PDB entry 8SJD | electron microscopy, 5.10 A resolution (low resolution: residue-level contacts below are approximate; hydrogen-bond / salt-bridge calls are withheld) | chains D and I of the 10 polymer chains in the assembly

Chain D:
Protein: Hermes transposase
Organism: Musca domestica
UniProtKB: Q25438 (Q25438_MUSDO); residues 1-612 here = UniProt positions 1-612
Sequence (612 residues; row label = number of the first residue in the row):
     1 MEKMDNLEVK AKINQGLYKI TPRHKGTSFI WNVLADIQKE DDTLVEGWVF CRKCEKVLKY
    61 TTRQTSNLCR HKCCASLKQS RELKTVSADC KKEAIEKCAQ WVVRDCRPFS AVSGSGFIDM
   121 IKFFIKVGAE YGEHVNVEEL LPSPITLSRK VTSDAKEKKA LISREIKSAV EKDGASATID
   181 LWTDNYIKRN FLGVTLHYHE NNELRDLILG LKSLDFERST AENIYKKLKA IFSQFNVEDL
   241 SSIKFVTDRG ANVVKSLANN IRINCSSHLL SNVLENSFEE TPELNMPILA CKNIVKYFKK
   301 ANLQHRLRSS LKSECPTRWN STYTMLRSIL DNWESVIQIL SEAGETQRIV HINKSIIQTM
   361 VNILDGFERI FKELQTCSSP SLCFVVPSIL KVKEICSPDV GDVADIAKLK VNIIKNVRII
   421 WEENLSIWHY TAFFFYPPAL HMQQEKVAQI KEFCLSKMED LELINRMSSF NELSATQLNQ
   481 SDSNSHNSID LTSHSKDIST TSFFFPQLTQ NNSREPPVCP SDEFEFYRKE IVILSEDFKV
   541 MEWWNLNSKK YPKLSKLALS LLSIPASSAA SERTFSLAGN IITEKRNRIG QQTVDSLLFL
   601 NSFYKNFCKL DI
Unresolved in the structure: 1-80, 463-512, 610-612
Differences from the reference sequence: engineered mutation Glu2 (Gln in Q25438), Gly128 (Lys in Q25438)

Chain I:
Molecule: 46-nt DNA strand
Sequence (46 nucleotides; numbered 2 to 47; the number before each row is that of its first residue):
     2 AGAGAACTTC AACAAGCCAC AGGCAAACGT AAGCCACATA GATAAG

Chain D / chain I interface:
Residue-residue contacts (9; chain D residue first):
  Ser143(D) with DA39(I)
  Thr146(D) with DC38(I)
  Glu584(D) with DA46(I); DG47(I)
  Lys585(D) with DA46(I)
  Asn587(D) with DA45(I)
  Arg588(D) with DA43(I); DT44(I); DA45(I)
Also at the interface, not in a pair above, chain D (8 interface residues in all): Glu139, Pro142

Overview:
8 residues of chain D face 7 of chain I across their interface.
Here chain D is Hermes transposase (Musca domestica) and chain I is a 46-nt DNA strand. Entry 8SJD (Cryo-EM
structure of the Hermes transposase bound to two right-ends of its DNA transposon) was determined by electron
microscopy together with 8EB5 and 8EDG from the same study.
